4RE4 - chain A; structure by X-ray diffraction, 2.29 A resolution.

== Chain A ==
Molecule: Beta-mannosidase/beta-glucosidase
Organism: Oryza sativa Indica Group
Notes: EC 3.2.1.25
Reference sequence: B5ABY0 (B5ABY0_ORYSI); residues 1-483 here = UniProt positions 1-483
Chain sequence (503 residues; numbered -19 to 483; the number before each row is that of its first residue; numbers below 1 keep their minus sign (Ala-19 is residue -19)):
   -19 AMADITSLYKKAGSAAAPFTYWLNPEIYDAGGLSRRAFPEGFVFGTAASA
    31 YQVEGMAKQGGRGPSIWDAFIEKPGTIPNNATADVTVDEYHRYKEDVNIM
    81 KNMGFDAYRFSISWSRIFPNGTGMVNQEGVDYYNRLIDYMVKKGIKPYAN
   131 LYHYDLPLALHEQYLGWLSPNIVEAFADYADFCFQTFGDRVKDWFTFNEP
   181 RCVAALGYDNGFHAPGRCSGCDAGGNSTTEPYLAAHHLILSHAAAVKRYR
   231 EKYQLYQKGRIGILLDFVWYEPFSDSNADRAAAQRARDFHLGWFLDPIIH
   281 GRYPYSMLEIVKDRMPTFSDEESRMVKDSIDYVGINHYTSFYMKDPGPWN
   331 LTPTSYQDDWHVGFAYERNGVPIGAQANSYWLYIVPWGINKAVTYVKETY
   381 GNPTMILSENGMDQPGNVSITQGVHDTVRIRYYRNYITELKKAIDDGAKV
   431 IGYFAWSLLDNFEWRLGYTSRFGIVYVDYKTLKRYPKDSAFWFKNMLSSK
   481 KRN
Not modelled in the structure: -19 to -5, 479-483
Construct notes: expression tag (-19 to 0)
Disulfide bonds: Cys198-Cys201
Small-molecule neighbours: 5-hydroxymethyl-3,4-dihydroxypiperidine (IFM): Gln32, His133, Tyr134, Asn178, Glu179, Tyr318, Trp361, Glu389, Trp436, Glu443, Trp444, Phe452

== Overview ==
Chain A binds 5-hydroxymethyl-3,4-dihydroxypiperidine.
Chain A is Beta-mannosidase/beta-glucosidase (Oryza sativa Indica Group); the structure, Different transition
state conformations for the hydrolysis of beta-mannosides and beta-glucosides in the rice Os7BGlu26 family
..., was determined by X-ray diffraction, deposited together with 4RE2 and 4RE3.
